PDB entry 1MU0 | X-ray diffraction, 2.40 A resolution | chain A

Chain A:
Protein: Proline iminopeptidase
From: Thermoplasma acidophilum
Notes: EC 3.4.11.5
UniProtKB: P96084 (PIP_THEAC); numbering as in UniProt (aligned over 1-293)
Chain sequence (293 residues; row label = number of the first residue in the row):
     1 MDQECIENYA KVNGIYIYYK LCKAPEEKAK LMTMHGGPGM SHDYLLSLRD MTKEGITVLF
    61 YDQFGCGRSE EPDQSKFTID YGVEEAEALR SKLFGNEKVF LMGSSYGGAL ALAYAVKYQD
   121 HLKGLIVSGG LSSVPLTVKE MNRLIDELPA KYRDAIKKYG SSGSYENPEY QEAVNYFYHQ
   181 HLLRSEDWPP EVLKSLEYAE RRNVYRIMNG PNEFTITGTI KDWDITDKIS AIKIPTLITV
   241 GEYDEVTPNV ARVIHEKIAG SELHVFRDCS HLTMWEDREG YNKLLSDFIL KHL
Disulfides: Cys5-Cys22
Covalent attachments: (2R,3S)-3-amino-1-chloro-4-phenyl-butan-2-ol (PHK) linked to Ser105
Small-molecule neighbours: (2R,3S)-3-amino-1-chloro-4-phenyl-butan-2-ol (PHK): Gly36, Gly37, Met40, Tyr44, Ser104, Tyr106, Leu131, Val134, Thr137, Met141, Asn209, Glu213, Ile216, Ile220, Glu245, Val246, His271, Leu272
Swiss-Prot annotation at these positions:
  - active site: Ser105 (Nucleophile), Asp244, His271 (Proton donor)
What the authors report for this chain:
  - binding site for (2R,3S)-3-amino-1-chloro-4-phenyl-butan-2-ol: Gly37, Ser105, Tyr106, Glu213
  - conformationally variable residues (side-chain flip): Ser105, His271
  - contacts within the chain: Ser105-His271
  - catalytic residues: Gly37, Ser105, Tyr106, Glu213
  - binding site for (2R,3S)-3-amino-1-chloro-4-phenyl-butan-2-ol: Glu245 (proposed by the authors, not directly observed)
  - catalytic residues: Glu245 (proposed by the authors, not directly observed)

In short:
Covalently linked (2R,3S)-3-amino-1-chloro-4-phenyl-butan-2-ol: at Ser105. Curated annotation (UniProt) lists
3 active-site residues. The paper reports catalytic residues Gly37, Ser105 and Tyr106 among others; a binding
site for (2R,3S)-3-amino-1-chloro-4-phenyl-butan-2-ol at Gly37, Ser105 and Tyr106 among others.
Chain A is Proline iminopeptidase (Thermoplasma acidophilum); the structure, Crystal Structure of the Tricorn
Interacting Factor F1 Complex with PCK, was determined by X-ray diffraction (same publication as 1MT3 and
1MTZ).
